Entry 7UT9 (electron microscopy, 2.44 A resolution); this record covers chains A and E of the 6 polymer chains in the assembly.

== Chain A ==
Protein: Nitrogenase molybdenum-iron protein alpha chain
From: Azotobacter vinelandii DJ
Notes: EC 1.18.6.1
UniProt: P07328 (NIFD_AZOVI); residue numbers follow UniProt; this construct covers 1-492
Amino-acid sequence (492 residues; row label = number of the first residue in the row):
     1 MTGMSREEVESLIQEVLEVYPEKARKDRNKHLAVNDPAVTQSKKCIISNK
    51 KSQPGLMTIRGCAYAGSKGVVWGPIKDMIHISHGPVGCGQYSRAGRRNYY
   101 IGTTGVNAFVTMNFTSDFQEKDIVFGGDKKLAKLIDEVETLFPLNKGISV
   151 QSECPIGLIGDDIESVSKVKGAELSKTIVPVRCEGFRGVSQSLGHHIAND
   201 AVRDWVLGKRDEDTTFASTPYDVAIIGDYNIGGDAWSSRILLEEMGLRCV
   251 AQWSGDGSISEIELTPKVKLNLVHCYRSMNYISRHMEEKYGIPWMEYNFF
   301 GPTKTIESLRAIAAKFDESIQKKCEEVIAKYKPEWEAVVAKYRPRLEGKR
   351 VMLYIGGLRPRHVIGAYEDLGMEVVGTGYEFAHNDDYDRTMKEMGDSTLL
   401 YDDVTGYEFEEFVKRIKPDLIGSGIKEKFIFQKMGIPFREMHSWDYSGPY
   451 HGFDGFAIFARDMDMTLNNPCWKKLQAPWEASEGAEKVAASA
Not modelled in the structure: 1-3, 481-492
Ion coordination: fe(8)-S(7) cluster Fe: Cys-62, Cys-88, Cys-154 (shared with 3 residues of chain B); Fe ion near Cys-275 (its only coordinating residue here)
Small-molecule neighbours:
  - fe(8)-S(7) cluster (CLF): Cys-62, Tyr-64, Pro-85, Val-86, Gly-87, Cys-88, Tyr-91, Glu-153, Cys-154, Gly-185
  - 3-hydroxy-3-carboxy-adipic acid (HCA): Ala-65, Gly-95, Arg-96, Gln-191, Gly-424, Ile-425, Lys-426, His-442
  - ICS (iron-sulfur-molybdenum cluster with interstitial carbon): Val-70, Arg-96, His-195, Tyr-229, Ile-231, Cys-275, Ser-278, Ile-355, Gly-356, Gly-357, Leu-358, Arg-359, Pro-360, Phe-381, Met-441, His-442
Swiss-Prot annotation at these positions:
  - binding site ([8Fe-7S] cluster): Cys-62, Cys-88, Cys-154
  - binding site ([7Fe-Mo-9S-C-homocitryl] cluster): Cys-275, His-442
  - mutagenesis: His-195 (H195Q: No nitrogenase activity)

== Chain E ==
Protein: Nitrogenase iron protein gamma chain
From: Azotobacter vinelandii DJ
Notes: EC 1.18.6.1
UniProt: C1DGZ6 (C1DGZ6_AZOVD); residues 0-289 here correspond to UniProt positions 1-290 (UniProt number = residue number + 1)
Amino-acid sequence (290 residues; numbered 0 to 289; the number before each row is that of its first residue; numbering starts at 0):
     0 MAMRQCAIYGKGGIGKSTTTQNLVAALAEMGKKVMIVGCDPKADSTRLIL
    50 HSKAQNTIMEMAAEAGTVEDLELEDVLKAGYGGVKCVESGGPEPGVGCAG
   100 RGVITAINFLEEEGAYEDDLDFVFYDVLGDVVCGGFAMPIRENKAQEIYI
   150 VCSGEMMAMYAANNISKGIVKYANSGSVRLGGLICNSRNTDREDELIIAL
   200 ANKLGTQMIHFVPRDNVVQRAEIRRMTVIEYDPKAKQADEYRALARKVVD
   250 NKLLVIPNPITMDELEELLMEFGIMEVEDESIVGKTAEEV
Not modelled in the structure: 0-1, 273-289
Ion coordination: Mg2+: Ser-16, Asp-39 (together with ADP); 4Fe-4S cluster Fe: Cys-97, Cys-132 (shared with 2 residues of chain F)
Small-molecule neighbours:
  - ADP (adenosine-5'-diphosphate): Lys-10, Gly-11, Gly-12, Ile-13, Gly-14, Lys-15, Ser-16, Thr-17, Thr-18, Asn-185, Val-211, Pro-212, Arg-213, Asp-214, Val-217, Gln-236, Tyr-240
  - 4Fe-4S cluster (SF4): Gly-96, Cys-97, Ala-98, Gly-99, Val-131, Cys-132

== How chain A and chain E interact ==
Contacting residue pairs (9):
  Gly-157(A) / Arg-100(E)  hydrogen bond (backbone-side chain)
  Gly-157(A) / Ile-103(E)
  Ile-159(A) / Gly-133(E)
  Gly-160(A) / Ile-103(E)
  Gly-160(A) / Arg-140(E)
  Asp-162(A) / Arg-140(E)  salt bridge
  Phe-186(A) / Arg-100(E)
  Arg-187(A) / Arg-100(E)
  Leu-193(A) / Glu-68(E)
Also at the interface, not in a pair above, chain A (14 interface residues in all): Lys-51, Leu-158, Asp-161, Glu-164, Glu-184, Gly-188, Val-189
Also at the interface, not in a pair above, chain E (10 interface residues in all): Gly-65, Thr-66, Cys-97, Gly-134, Tyr-171

== Summary ==
14 residues of chain A and 10 residues of chain E are in contact; the contacts include 1 hydrogen bond and 1
salt bridge. Among the polar pairs are Asp-162(A)/Arg-140(E) and Gly-157(A)/Arg-100(E). Bound to chain A:
3-hydroxy-3-carboxy-adipic acid, compound ICS and fe(8)-S(7) cluster.
Chain A is Nitrogenase molybdenum-iron protein alpha chain and chain E is Nitrogenase iron protein gamma
chain, both from Azotobacter vinelandii DJ; the structure, CryoEM structure of Azotobacter vinelandii
nitrogenase complex (1:1 FeP:MoFeP, ADP/ATP-bound) during catalytic N2 reduction, was determined by electron
microscopy (same publication as 7UT6, 7UT7, 7UT8, 7UTA and 8DPN).
